8B6S - chain A; structure by X-ray diffraction, 1.80 A resolution.

== Chain A ==
Name: Green fluorescent protein, Haloalkane dehalogenase
Source organism: Rhodococcus sp
Notes: EC 3.8.1.5
UniProtKB: chimeric construct of P42212, P0A3G3: residues 2-237 from P42212 (GFP_AEQVI) positions 3-238 (UniProt number = residue number + 1); residues 238-527 from P0A3G3 positions 4-293 (UniProt number = residue number - 234)
Amino-acid sequence (529 residues; numbered 1 to 531; 2 numbers in that range are skipped by the numbering (no residue carries them; nothing is unmodelled there); the number before each row is that of its first residue):
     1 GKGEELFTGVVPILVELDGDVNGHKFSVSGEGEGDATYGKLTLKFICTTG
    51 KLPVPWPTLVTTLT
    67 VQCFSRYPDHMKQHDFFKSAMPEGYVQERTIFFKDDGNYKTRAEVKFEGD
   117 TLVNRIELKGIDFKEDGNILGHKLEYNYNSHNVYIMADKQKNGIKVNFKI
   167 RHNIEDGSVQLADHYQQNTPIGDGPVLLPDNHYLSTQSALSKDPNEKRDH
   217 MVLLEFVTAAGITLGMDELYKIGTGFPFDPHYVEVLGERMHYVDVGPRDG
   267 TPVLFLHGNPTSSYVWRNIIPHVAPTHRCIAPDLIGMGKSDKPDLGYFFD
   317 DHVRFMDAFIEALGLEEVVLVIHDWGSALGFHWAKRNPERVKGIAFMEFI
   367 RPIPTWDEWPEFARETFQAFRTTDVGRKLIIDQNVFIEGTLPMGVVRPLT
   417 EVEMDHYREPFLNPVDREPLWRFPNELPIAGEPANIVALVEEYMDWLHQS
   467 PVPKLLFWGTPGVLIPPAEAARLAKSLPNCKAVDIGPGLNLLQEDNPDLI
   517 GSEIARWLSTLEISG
Not modelled in the structure: 1-2, 230-236, 530-531
Construct notes: expression tag (1, 528-531); conflict Leu63 (Tyr66 in P42212), Thr64 (Gly67 in P42212), Leu230 (His231 in P42212), 21 further conflict positions vs the reference (P0A3G3) not listed
Modified positions: Thr64 ({2-[(1R,2R)-1-amino-2-hydroxypropyl]-4-(4-hydroxybenzylidene)-5-oxo-4,5-dihydro-1H-imidazol-1-yl}acetic acid; CRO)
Swiss-Prot annotation at these positions:
  - active site: Asp340 (Nucleophile), Glu364 (Proton donor)
Covalent attachments: covalent link Thr64-Val67; compound OEH linked to Asp340
Ligand contacts: OEH ([9-[2-carboxy-5-[2-[2-(6-chloranylhexoxy)ethoxy]ethylcarbamoyl]phenyl]-6-(dimethylamino)xanthen-3-ylidene]-dimethyl-azanium): Tyr38, Lys40, Arg72, Gln203, Phe222, Thr224, Asn275, Trp341, Phe378, Ala379, Thr382, Phe383, Phe386, Gln399, Val401, Phe402, Glu404, Gly405, Thr406, Pro408, Met409, Gly410, Val479, Leu480, Asn506

== In short ==
Compound OEH is covalently linked to Asp340. Curated annotation (UniProt) lists active-site residues Asp340
and Glu364.
Chain A is Green fluorescent protein, Haloalkane dehalogenase (Rhodococcus sp); the structure, X-ray structure
of the haloalkane dehalogenase HaloTag7 fusion to the green fluorescent protein GFP (ChemoG1) labeled ..., was
determined by X-ray diffraction (same publication as 8B6R and 8B6T).
